2BNF - chains A and B; structure by X-ray diffraction, 2.45 A resolution.

Chain A (and B):
Protein: Uridylate kinase
Organism: Escherichia coli
Notes: EC 2.7.4.4; chain B of this document is another copy of the same molecule, construct and numbering; everything in this record applies to it too
UniProtKB: P29464 (PYRH_ECOLI); residues 2-241 here correspond to UniProt positions 1-240 (UniProt number = residue number - 1)
Sequence (241 residues; numbered 1 to 241; the number before each row is that of its first residue):
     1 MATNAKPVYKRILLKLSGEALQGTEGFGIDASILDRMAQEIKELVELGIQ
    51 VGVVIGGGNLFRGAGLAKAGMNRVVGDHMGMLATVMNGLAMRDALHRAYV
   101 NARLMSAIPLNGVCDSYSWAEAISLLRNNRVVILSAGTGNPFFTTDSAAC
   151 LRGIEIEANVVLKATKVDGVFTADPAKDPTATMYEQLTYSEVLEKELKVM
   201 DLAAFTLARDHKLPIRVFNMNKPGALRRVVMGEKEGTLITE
Disordered / not traced: 1-4, 112 (chain B: 1-3, 26, 112)
Modified / non-standard residues: Mse1 (selenomethionine); Mse37, Mse71, Mse79, Mse81, Mse86, Mse91, Mse105, Mse183, Mse200, Mse220, Mse231 (selenomethionine; parent Met)
Sequence notes: engineered mutation N159 (Asp158 in P29464)
Ligand contacts: UTP (uridine 5'-triphosphate): K15, S17, G18, E19, G56, G57, G58, F61, R62, G63, G76, D77, G80, Mse81, T84, G137, T138, G139, N140, P141, F142, F143, T144, T145, D146

Chain A / chain B interface:
Residue-residue contacts - 48 pairs, chain A then chain B:
  F27(A) with F27(B), hydrophobic
  I29(A) with F61(B), hydrophobic; Mse79(B), hydrophobic
  A31(A) with A69(B)
  L34(A) with Mse71(B), hydrophobic
  L60(A) with F27(B), hydrophobic
  F61(A) with Mse86(B), hydrophobic
  A69(A) with A31(B)
  G70(A) with R97(B)
  Mse71(A) with A90(B), hydrophobic; D93(B); R97(B)
  N72(A) with D93(B), hydrogen bond; R97(B)
  V75(A) with L89(B), hydrophobic; R92(B); D93(B)
  H78(A) with L89(B)
  Mse79(A) with I29(B), hydrophobic; Mse86(B); L89(B), hydrophobic; A90(B), hydrophobic
  L82(A) with L82(B), hydrophobic; V85(B), hydrophobic; Mse86(B), hydrophobic
  A83(A) with Mse86(B), hydrophobic
  Mse86(A) with F61(B), hydrophobic; Mse79(B); Mse86(B)
  L89(A) with V75(B); Mse79(B), hydrophobic; L82(B), hydrophobic
  A90(A) with Mse71(B), hydrophobic; Mse79(B), hydrophobic
  R92(A) with V75(B)
  D93(A) with Mse71(B); N72(B), hydrogen bond; V75(B)
  R97(A) with G70(B); Mse71(B)
  I108(A) with N111(B)
  P109(A) with L110(B); N111(B), hydrogen bond (backbone-backbone)
  L110(A) with P109(B); L110(B), hydrophobic
  N111(A) with P109(B), hydrogen bond (backbone-backbone); N111(B)
  V113(A) with I108(B), hydrophobic
Interface residues without a listed pair, chain A (29 interface residues in all): G28, N59, V85
Interface residues without a listed pair, chain B (27 interface residues in all): L34, L60, H78, A83, V113

Summary:
29 residues of chain A and 27 residues of chain B are in contact, with 4 hydrogen bonds. Among the polar pairs
are N72(A)-D93(B) and P109(A)-N111(B). Ligands of chain A: UTP.
Chain A and chain B are both Uridylate kinase (Escherichia coli); the structure, The structure of E. coli UMP
kinase in complex with UTP, was determined by X-ray diffraction (same publication as 2BND and 2BNE).
